PDB entry 6ZOX | electron microscopy, 3.00 A resolution | chains A and C of the 3 polymer chains in the assembly

[Chain A (and C)]
Protein: Spike glycoprotein
Organism: Severe acute respiratory syndrome coronavirus 2
Notes: chain C of this document is another copy of the same molecule, construct and numbering; everything in this record applies to it too
Reference sequence: P0DTC2 (SPIKE_SARS2); numbering as in UniProt; present here: 14-680, 685-1211
Sequence (1247 residues; each row starts with the number of its first residue; note: 4 numbers in that range are skipped by the numbering (no residue carries them; nothing is unmodelled there)):
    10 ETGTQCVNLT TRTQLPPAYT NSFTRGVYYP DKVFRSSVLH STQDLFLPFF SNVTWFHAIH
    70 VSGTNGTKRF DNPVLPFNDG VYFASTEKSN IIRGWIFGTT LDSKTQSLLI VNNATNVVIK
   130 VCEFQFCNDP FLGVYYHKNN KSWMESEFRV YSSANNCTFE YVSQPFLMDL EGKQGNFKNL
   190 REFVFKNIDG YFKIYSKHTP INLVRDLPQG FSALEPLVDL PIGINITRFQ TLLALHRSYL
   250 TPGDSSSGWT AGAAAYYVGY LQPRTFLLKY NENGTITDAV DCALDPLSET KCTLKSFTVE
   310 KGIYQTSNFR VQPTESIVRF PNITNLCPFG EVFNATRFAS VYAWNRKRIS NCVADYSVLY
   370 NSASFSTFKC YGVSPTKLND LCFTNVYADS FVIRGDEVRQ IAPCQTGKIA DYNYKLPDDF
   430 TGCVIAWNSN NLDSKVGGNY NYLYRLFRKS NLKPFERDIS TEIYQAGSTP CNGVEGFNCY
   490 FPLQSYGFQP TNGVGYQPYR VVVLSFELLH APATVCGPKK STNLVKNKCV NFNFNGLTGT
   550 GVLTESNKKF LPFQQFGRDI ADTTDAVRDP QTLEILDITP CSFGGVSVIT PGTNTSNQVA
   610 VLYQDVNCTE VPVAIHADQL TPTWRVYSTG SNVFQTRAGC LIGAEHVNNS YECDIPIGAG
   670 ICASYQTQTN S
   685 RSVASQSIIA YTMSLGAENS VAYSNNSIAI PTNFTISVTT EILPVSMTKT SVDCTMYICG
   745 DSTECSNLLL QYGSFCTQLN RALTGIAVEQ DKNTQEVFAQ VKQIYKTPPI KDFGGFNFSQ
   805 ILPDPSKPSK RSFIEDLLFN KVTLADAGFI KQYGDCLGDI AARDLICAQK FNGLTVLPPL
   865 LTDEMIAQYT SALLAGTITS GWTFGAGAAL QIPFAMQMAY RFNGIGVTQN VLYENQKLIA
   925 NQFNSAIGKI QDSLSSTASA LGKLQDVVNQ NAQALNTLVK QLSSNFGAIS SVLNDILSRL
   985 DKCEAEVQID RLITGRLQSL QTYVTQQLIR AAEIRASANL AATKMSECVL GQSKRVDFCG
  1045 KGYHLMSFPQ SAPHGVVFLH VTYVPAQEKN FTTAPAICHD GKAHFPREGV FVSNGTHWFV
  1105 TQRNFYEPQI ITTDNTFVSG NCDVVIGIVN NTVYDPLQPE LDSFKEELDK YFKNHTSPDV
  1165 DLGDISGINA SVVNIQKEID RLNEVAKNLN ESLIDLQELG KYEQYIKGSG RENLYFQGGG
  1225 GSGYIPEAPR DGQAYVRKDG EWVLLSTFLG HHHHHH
Unresolved in the structure: 10-26, 70-79, 144-152, 211-215, 246-260, 621-640, 677-680, 685-688, 828-853, 1141-1260
Cystine bridges: Cys131-Cys166, Cys291-Cys301, Cys336-Cys361, Cys379-Cys432, Cys391-Cys525, Cys480-Cys488, Cys538-Cys590, Cys617-Cys649, Cys662-Cys671, Cys738-Cys760, Cys743-Cys749, Cys1032-Cys1043, Cys1082-Cys1126
Covalent attachments: N-acetylglucosamine (NAG) linked to Asn61, Asn122, Asn165, Asn234, Asn282, Asn331, Asn343, Asn603, Asn616, Asn657, Asn709, Asn717, Asn801, Asn1074, Asn1098, Asn1134
Sequence notes: expression tag (10-13, 1212-1260); engineered mutation Cys413 (Gly in P0DTC2), Cys987 (Val in P0DTC2)
Curated features (UniProtKB/Swiss-Prot):
  - region: Asn280 to Cys301 (Putative superantigen), Arg403 to Asp405 (Integrin-binding motif), Asn448 to Phe456 (Immunodominant HLA epitope recognized by the CD8+), Ser816 to Tyr837 (Fusion peptide 1), Lys835 to Phe855 (Fusion peptide 2), Asp1163 to Glu1202 (Heptad repeat 2)
  - site (Cleavage): Arg685, Ser686, Arg815, Ser816
  - glycosylation: Asn17 (N-linked (GlcNAc...) (complex) asparagine), Asn61 (N-linked (GlcNAc...) (hybrid) asparagine), Asn74 (N-linked (GlcNAc...) (complex) asparagine), Asn122 (N-linked (GlcNAc...) (hybrid) asparagine), Asn149 (N-linked (GlcNAc...) (complex) asparagine), Asn165 (N-linked (GlcNAc...) (complex) asparagine), Asn234 (N-linked (GlcNAc...) (high mannose) asparagine), Asn282 (N-linked (GlcNAc...) (complex) asparagine), Thr323 (O-linked (GalNAc) threonine), Ser325 (O-linked (HexNAc...) serine), Asn331 (N-linked (GlcNAc...) (complex) asparagine), Asn343 (N-linked (GlcNAc...) (complex) asparagine), Asn603 (N-linked (GlcNAc...) (hybrid) asparagine), Asn616 (N-linked (GlcNAc...) (complex) asparagine), Asn657 (N-linked (GlcNAc...) (complex) asparagine), Thr676 (O-linked (GlcNAc...) threonine), Thr678 (O-linked (GlcNAc...) threonine), Asn709 (N-linked (GlcNAc...) (high mannose) asparagine), Asn717 (N-linked (GlcNAc...) (hybrid) asparagine), Asn801 (N-linked (GlcNAc...) (hybrid) asparagine) and 6 more in UniProt
  - natural variant: Leu18 (L18F: In strain: Beta/B.1.351, Gamma/P.1 and 1 more), Thr19 (T19I: In strain: Omicron/BQ.1.1, Omicron/XBB.1.5 and 1 more; T19R: In strain: Delta/B.1.617.2, Omicron/BA.2 and 4 more), Thr20 (T20N: In strain: Gamma/P.1), Leu24 to Ala27 (sequence variant, change not given here; In strain: Omicron/BA.2, Omicron/BA.2.12.1 and 6 more), Pro26 (P26S: In strain: Gamma/P.1), Gln52 (Q52H: In strain: Omicron/EG.5.1), Ala67 (A67V: In strain: Eta/B.1.525, Omicron/BA.1), His69 to Val70 (deletion: In strain: Alpha/B.1.1.7, Eta/B.1.525 and 5 more), Gly75 (G75V: In strain: Lambda/C.37), Thr76 (T76I: In strain: Lambda/C.37), Asp80 (D80A: In strain: Beta/B.1.351), Val83 (V83A: In strain: Omicron/XBB.1.5, Omicron/EG.5.1), 79 further natural variant entries in UniProt
  - mutagenesis: His69 to Val70 (Increased incorporation of cleaved spike into virions), Asn121 (N121Q: Partial loss of biliverdin affinity), Arg190 (R190K: Partial loss of biliverdin affinity), Asn234 (N234Q: Increased resistance to neutralizing antibodies), Asn331 (N331Q: Reduced viral infectivity), Asn343 (N343Q: Reduced viral infectivity), Leu452 (L452R: Increased resistance to neutralizing antibodies. Decreases HLA binding to NF9 epitope. Increased binding affinity to human ACE2), Tyr453 (Y453F: Decreased HLA binding to NF9 epitope. Increased binding affinity to human ACE2), Ala475 (A475V: Increased resistance to neutralizing antibodies), Val483 (V483A: Increased resistance to neutralizing antibodies), Glu484 (E484D: Increased replication in human TMEM106B overexpressing cells), Phe490 (F490L: Increased resistance to neutralizing antibodies and human covalescent sera neutralization), 8 further mutagenesis entries in UniProt

[Interface between chain A and chain C]
Contacting residue pairs (177):
  Asp40(A) with Phe562(C)
  Lys41(A) with His519(C); Ala520(C); Phe562(C); Gln563(C)
  Val42(A) with Gln563(C), hydrogen bond (backbone-side chain); Phe565(C); Arg567(C)
  Phe43(A) with Lys557(C); Lys558(C); Phe559(C), hydrophobic; Gln563(C); Phe565(C), hydrogen bond (backbone-backbone); Gly566(C); Arg567(C), hydrogen bond (backbone-backbone)
  Lys113(A) with Ile468(C)
  Thr167(A) with Arg466(C)
  Asp198(A) with Pro463(C); Phe464(C)
  Gly199(A) with Pro463(C)
  Tyr200(A) with Arg355(C); Tyr396(C)
  Glu224(A) with Leu560(C); Phe562(C)
  Pro225(A) with Phe562(C)
  Asp228(A) with Arg357(C)
  Pro230(A) with Arg355(C); Tyr396(C), hydrophobic; Arg466(C)
  Ile231(A) with Arg466(C), hydrogen bond (backbone-side chain)
  Gly232(A) with Phe464(C); Glu465(C); Arg466(C), hydrogen bond (backbone-backbone)
  Ile233(A) with Glu465(C)
  Asn234(A) with Glu465(C), hydrogen bond (backbone-side chain)
  Tyr369(A) with Thr415(C), hydrogen bond (side chain-backbone); Gly416(C)
  Asn370(A) with Lys417(C)
  Thr385(A) with Thr415(C)
  Cys413(A) with Cys987(C), disulfide
  Asp427(A) with Lys986(C)
  Ser735(A) with Gln314(C), hydrogen bond
  Asp737(A) with Asn317(C)
  Met740(A) with Arg319(C); Phe592(C), hydrophobic
  Asp745(A) with Thr549(C)
  Gln755(A) with Ser968(C); Asn969(C), hydrogen bond (backbone-backbone); Phe970(C), hydrogen bond (backbone-backbone); Gly971(C), hydrogen bond (side chain-backbone)
  Tyr756(A) with Gln965(C), hydrogen bond (backbone-side chain); Ser968(C)
  Gly757(A) with Gln965(C); Ser968(C)
  Ser758(A) with Thr961(C); Gln965(C), hydrogen bond
  Phe759(A) with Gln965(C); Phe970(C), hydrophobic; Ser1003(C)
  Gln762(A) with Thr961(C); Thr1006(C)
  Arg765(A) with Gln957(C)
  Thr768(A) with Gln314(C)
  Lys786(A) with Gly700(C); Ala701(C); Lys1045(C)
  Gln787(A) with Ala701(C); Asn703(C), hydrogen bond
  Ile788(A) with Leu699(C); Ala701(C), hydrogen bond (backbone-backbone); Glu702(C); Asn703(C), hydrogen bond (backbone-backbone)
  Tyr789(A) with Asn703(C); Val705(C), hydrophobic
  Lys790(A) with Glu702(C); Asn703(C), hydrogen bond (backbone-backbone); Ser704(C); Val705(C)
  Pro792(A) with Tyr707(C), hydrophobic
  Asp796(A) with Tyr707(C), hydrogen bond (backbone-side chain); Asn709(C)
  Phe797(A) with Tyr707(C)
  Lys854(A) with Phe592(C); Asp614(C), salt bridge
  Phe855(A) with Pro589(C), hydrophobic; Phe592(C), hydrophobic
  Asn856(A) with Ala570(C)
  Pro863(A) with Ala668(C), hydrogen bond (backbone-backbone)
  Leu864(A) with Pro665(C), hydrophobic; Gly667(C); Ala668(C); Gly669(C), hydrogen bond (backbone-backbone); Ile670(C); Met697(C), hydrophobic
  Thr866(A) with Ala668(C)
  Met869(A) with Gly669(C); Leu699(C)
  Gln872(A) with Leu699(C)
  Tyr873(A) with Leu699(C)
  Thr883(A) with Val705(C); Tyr707(C)
  Trp886(A) with Tyr1047(C)
  Gly889(A) with Lys1045(C)
  Ala890(A) with Lys1045(C), hydrogen bond (backbone-side chain); Gly1046(C); Tyr1047(C), hydrophobic; Val1068(C)
  Gly891(A) with Lys1045(C)
  Ala892(A) with Glu1072(C)
  Ala893(A) with Val705(C), hydrophobic
  Leu894(A) with Ala713(C); Pro715(C), hydrophobic; Glu1072(C)
  Gln895(A) with Val705(C); Ala706(C); Ser711(C); Ile712(C); Ala713(C), hydrogen bond (backbone-backbone); Asn1074(C), hydrogen bond
  Ile896(A) with Tyr707(C); Ile712(C), hydrophobic
  Pro897(A) with Tyr707(C), hydrophobic; Ser708(C); Asn709(C); Ser711(C)
  Phe898(A) with Tyr707(C), hydrogen bond (backbone-side chain)
  Met900(A) with Thr1077(C); Ala1078(C); Pro1079(C)
  Tyr904(A) with Val1094(C); Arg1107(C)
  Thr912(A) with Phe1121(C)
  Gln913(A) with Pro1090(C)
  Asn914(A) with Phe1089(C); Phe1121(C); Ser1123(C), hydrogen bond
  Tyr917(A) with Pro1079(C), hydrophobic; Phe1089(C), hydrophobic
  Glu918(A) with Ser1123(C); Val1128(C)
  Gln920(A) with Ile1130(C)
  Val963(A) with Ala570(C)
  Lys964(A) with Ile569(C)
  Leu966(A) with Ala570(C)
  Ser967(A) with Ala570(C); Asp571(C)
  Ser975(A) with Asp571(C), hydrogen bond
  Val976(A) with Asp571(C)
  Asn978(A) with Thr547(C)
  Leu981(A) with Lys386(C), hydrogen bond (backbone-side chain)
  Ser982(A) with Lys386(C); Leu390(C); Gly545(C)
  Arg983(A) with Gly381(C), hydrogen bond (side chain-backbone); Val382(C); Ser383(C), hydrogen bond (backbone-backbone); Lys386(C); Leu390(C); Leu517(C)
  Leu984(A) with Gly381(C); Val382(C); Ser383(C); Lys386(C), hydrogen bond (backbone-side chain)
  Asp985(A) with Ser383(C), hydrogen bond (backbone-side chain)
  Glu988(A) with Ser383(C)
  Gln1005(A) with Thr1006(C)
  Thr1009(A) with Thr1009(C)
  Leu1012(A) with Gln1010(C); Ile1013(C), hydrophobic
  Arg1019(A) with Glu1017(C)
  Thr1027(A) with Arg1039(C)
  Ser1030(A) with Val1040(C)
  Glu1031(A) with Arg1039(C), salt bridge; Val1040(C)
  Leu1034(A) with Asp1041(C)
  Gly1035(A) with Val1040(C)
  Arg1039(A) with Arg1039(C)
Interface residues without a listed pair, chain A (113 interface residues in all): Tyr38, Val47, Thr114, Gln115, Asn282, Thr415, Ala766, Glu773, Gln784, Gly857, Thr859, Leu861, Pro862, Leu865, Ile882, Asn907, Lys921, Ile973, Ile1013
Interface residues without a listed pair, chain C (112 interface residues in all): Thr385, Thr430, Ser469, Glu516, Gln564, Thr572, Gln613, Ala647, Ile666, Cys671, Asn710, Asp985, Gly999, Arg1091, Gly1124, Val1129
Inter-chain disulfides: Cys413(A)-Cys987(C)

[Overview]
113 residues of chain A and 112 residues of chain C are in contact, with 1 disulfide bond, 31 hydrogen bonds
and 2 salt bridges. Among the polar pairs are Lys854(A)-Asp614(C), Glu1031(A)-Arg1039(C) and
Val42(A)-Gln563(C). Curated annotation (UniProt) lists 22 mutagenesis sites on chain A.
Chain A and chain C are both Spike glycoprotein (Severe acute respiratory syndrome coronavirus 2); the
structure, Structure of Disulphide-stabilized SARS-CoV-2 Spike Protein Trimer (x2 disulphide-bond mutant,
G413C, V987C, single Arg S1/S2 cleavage ..., was determined by electron microscopy (same publication as 6ZOY,
6ZOZ, 6ZP0, 6ZP1 and 6ZP2).
